3L6B - chain A; structure by X-ray diffraction, 1.50 A resolution.

== Chain A ==
Molecule: Serine racemase
From: Homo sapiens
Notes: EC 5.1.1.18
UniProt: Q9GZT4 (SRR_HUMAN); residues 1-340 here = UniProt positions 1-340
Amino-acid sequence (346 residues; each row starts with the number of its first residue):
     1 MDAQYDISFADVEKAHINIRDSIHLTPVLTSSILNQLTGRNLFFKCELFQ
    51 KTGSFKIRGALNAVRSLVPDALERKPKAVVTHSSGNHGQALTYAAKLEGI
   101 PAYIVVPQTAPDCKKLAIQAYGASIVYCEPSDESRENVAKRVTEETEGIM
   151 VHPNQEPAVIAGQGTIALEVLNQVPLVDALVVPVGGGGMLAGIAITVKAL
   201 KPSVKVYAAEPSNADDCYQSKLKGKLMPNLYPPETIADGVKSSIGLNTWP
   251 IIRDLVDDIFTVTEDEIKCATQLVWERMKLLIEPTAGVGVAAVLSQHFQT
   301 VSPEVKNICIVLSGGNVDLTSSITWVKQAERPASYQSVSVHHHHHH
Disordered / not traced: 1-2, 69-73, 330-346
Differences from the reference sequence: engineered mutation D2 (Cys in Q9GZT4), D6 (Cys in Q9GZT4); expression tag (341-346)
Covalent attachments: pyridoxal phosphate (PLP) linked to K56
Bound ions: Mn2+: E210, A214, D216
Residues lining bound ligands:
  - malonate ion (MLI): H82, S83, S84, G85, N86, H87, R135, P153, N154, G239, S242
  - pyridoxal phosphate (PLP): S54, F55, N86, N154, P183, V184, G185, G186, G187, G188, M189, G239, V240, E283, T285, S313, G314
Curated features (UniProtKB/Swiss-Prot):
  - active site (Proton acceptor): K56, S84
  - binding site (Mg(2+)): E13, D178, E210, A214, D216, N247
  - binding site (ATP): S31, S32, I33, K51, T52, Q89, Y121, K279, N316
  - binding site (Ca(2+)): P69, T81, E210, A214, D216, N247
  - binding site (pyridoxal 5'-phosphate): N86, N154, G185, G186, G187, G188, M189, S313
  - binding site (Mn(2+)): E210, A214, D216
  - modified residue: K56 (N6-(pyridoxal phosphate)lysine), C113 (S-nitrosocysteine)

== In short ==
Bound to chain A: malonate ion. Covalently linked pyridoxal phosphate: at K56. E210, A214 and D216 form the
Mn2+ site. UniProt lists active-site residues K56 and S84, 6 Mg2+-binding residues, 9 ATP-binding residues and
6 Ca2+-binding residues.
Chain A is Serine racemase (Homo sapiens); the structure, X-ray crystal structure of human serine racemase in
complex with malonate a potent inhibitor, was determined by X-ray diffraction (same publication as 3HMK, 3L6C
and 3L6R).
